Entry 5HV1 (X-ray diffraction, 3.10 A resolution); this record covers chain A.

== Chain A ==
Protein: Phosphoenolpyruvate synthase
From: Listeria monocytogenes
UniProt: A0A0S2YLC8 (A0A0S2YLC8_LISMN); numbering as in UniProt (aligned over 1-867)
Chain sequence (883 residues; numbered -15 to 867; the number before each row is that of its first residue; numbers below 1 keep their minus sign (Met-15 is residue -15)):
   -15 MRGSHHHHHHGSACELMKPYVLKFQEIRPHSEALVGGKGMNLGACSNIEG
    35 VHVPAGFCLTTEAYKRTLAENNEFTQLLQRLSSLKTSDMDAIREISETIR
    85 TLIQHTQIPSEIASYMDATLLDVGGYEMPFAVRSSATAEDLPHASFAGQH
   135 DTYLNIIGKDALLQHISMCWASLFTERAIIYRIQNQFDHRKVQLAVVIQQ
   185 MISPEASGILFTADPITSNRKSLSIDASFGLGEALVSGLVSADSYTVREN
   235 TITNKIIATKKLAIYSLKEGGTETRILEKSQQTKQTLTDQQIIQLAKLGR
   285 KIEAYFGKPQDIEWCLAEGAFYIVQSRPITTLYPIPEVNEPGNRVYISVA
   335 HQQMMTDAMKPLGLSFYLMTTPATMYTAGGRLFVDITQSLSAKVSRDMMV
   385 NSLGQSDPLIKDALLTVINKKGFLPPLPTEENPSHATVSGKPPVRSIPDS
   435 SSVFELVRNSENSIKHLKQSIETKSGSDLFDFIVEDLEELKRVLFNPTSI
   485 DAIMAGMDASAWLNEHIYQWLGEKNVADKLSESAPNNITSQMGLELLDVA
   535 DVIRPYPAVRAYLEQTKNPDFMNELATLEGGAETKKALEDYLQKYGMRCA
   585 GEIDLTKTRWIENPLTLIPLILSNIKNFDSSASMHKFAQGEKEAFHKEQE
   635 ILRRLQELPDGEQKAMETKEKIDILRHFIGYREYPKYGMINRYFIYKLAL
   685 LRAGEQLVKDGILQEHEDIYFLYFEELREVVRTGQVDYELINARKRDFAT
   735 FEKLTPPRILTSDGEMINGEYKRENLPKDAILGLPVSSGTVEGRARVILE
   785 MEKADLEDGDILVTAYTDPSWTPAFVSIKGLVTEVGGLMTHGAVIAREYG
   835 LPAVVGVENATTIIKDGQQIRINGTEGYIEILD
Disordered / not traced: -15 to 0, 410-429
Differences from the reference sequence: expression tag (-15 to 0)
Bound ions: Mg2+: Gln309 (together with AMP-PNP)
Residues lining bound ligands:
  - AMP-PNP (ANP; phosphoaminophosphonic acid-adenylate ester): Lys22, Ala115, Arg117, Ser118, Phe130, Ala131, Gly132, Gln133, His134, Thr136, Leu138, Gln183, Gln184, Met185, Ile186, Leu215, Gly216, Glu217, Val220, Glu297, Cys299, Val308, Gln309, Arg311
  - rifampicin (RFP): Ile331, Ser332, Val333, Gln336, Gln337, Tyr351, Thr354, Thr355, Pro356, Ala357, Val368, Ile370, Met383, Leu387, Ser390, Leu478, Phe479, Ile484, Ile487, Met488, Met491, Met673
Reported in the primary citation:
  - mutagenesis - T136A, Q309A, R311A, V333A, V333W, Q337A, V368A, V368W, M383A, G527A, G527S, G527Y, M673A: decreased catalytic activity on rifampicin
  - mutagenesis - Q183A: decreased catalytic activity
  - binding site for rifampicin: Ile331, Val333, Pro356, Val368, Ile370, Met383, Leu387, Leu478, Phe479, Met488, Met491, Met673
  - mutagenesis - V333A, M359A, V368A, I370A, M383A, L387A, M673A: abolished binding to rifampicin
  - mutagenesis - L478A, M491A: decreased binding to rifampicin
  - mutagenesis - I484A: increased binding to rifampicin
  - catalytic residues: Gln337, His825
  - catalytic residues: Arg666, Lys670 (proposed by the authors, not directly observed)
  - mutagenesis - K22A, R117A, E297A, R666A, K670A, H825A: abolished catalytic activity on rifampicin
  - mutagenesis - R666A, K670A, H825A: abolished growth in response to RIF
  - post-translational modification sites: His825
  - mutagenesis - G527Y: decreased growth in response to rifampicin
  - binding site for AMP-PNP: Lys22, Arg117, Gly132, Thr136, Gln183, Gln184, Glu297, Arg311
  - Mg2+ coordination: Gln309
  - mutagenesis - Q183A, P356A, F479A: unchanged catalytic activity on rifampicin
  - mutagenesis - Q183A: unchanged growth in response to rifampicin

== In short ==
Ligands of chain A: AMP-PNP and rifampicin. From the paper: catalytic residues Gln337, His825 and Arg666 among
others; T136A, Q309A and R311A, among others, reduce catalytic activity on rifampicin; 28 substitutions were
tested in all.
Chain A is Phosphoenolpyruvate synthase (Listeria monocytogenes); the structure, Rifampin phosphotransferase
in complex with AMPPNP and rifampin from Listeria monocytogenes, was determined by X-ray diffraction (same
publication as 5HV2, 5HV3 and 5HV6).
